PDB entry 1LTI | X-ray diffraction, 2.13 A resolution | chains F and C of the 7 polymer chains in the assembly

== Chain F ==
Molecule: Heat labile enterotoxin type I
Organism: Escherichia coli
Reference sequence: P32890 (ELBP_ECOLI); residues 1-103 here correspond to UniProt positions 22-124 (UniProt number = residue number + 21)
Chain sequence (103 residues; each row starts with the number of its first residue):
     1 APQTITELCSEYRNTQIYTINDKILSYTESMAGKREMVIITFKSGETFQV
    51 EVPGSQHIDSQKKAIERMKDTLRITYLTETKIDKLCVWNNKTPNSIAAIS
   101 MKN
Cystine bridges: C9-C86

== Chain C ==
Molecule: Heat labile enterotoxin type I
Organism: Escherichia coli
Reference sequence: P06717 (ELAP_ECOLI); residues 193-240 here correspond to UniProt positions 211-258 (UniProt number = residue number + 18)
Chain sequence (48 residues; each row starts with the number of its first residue):
   193 TITGDTCNEETQNLSTIYLREYQSKVKRQIFSDYQSEVDIYNRIRDEL
Not modelled in the structure: 193-195, 237-240

== How chain F and chain C interact ==
Pairs across the interface (15):
  K62(F) - Y233(C)
  K63(F) - D231(C)  salt bridge
  E66(F) - I232(C)
  E66(F) - Y233(C)
  D70(F) - E229(C)
  R73(F) - Q227(C)
  R73(F) - E229(C)  salt bridge
  I74(F) - S224(C)
  Y76(F) - R220(C)  hydrogen bond (backbone-side chain)
  L77(F) - R220(C)  hydrogen bond (backbone-side chain)
  T78(F) - R220(C)
  T78(F) - Q221(C)  hydrogen bond (backbone-side chain)
  T78(F) - S224(C)
  E79(F) - K217(C)  salt bridge
  E79(F) - R220(C)
Also at the interface, not in a pair above, chain C (10 interface residues in all): V230

== In short ==
The chain F/chain C interface involves 10 residues from each chain, with 3 hydrogen bonds and 3 salt bridges.
Polar contacts include K63(F)-D231(C), R73(F)-E229(C) and E79(F)-K217(C).
Here chain F is Heat labile enterotoxin type I and chain C is Heat labile enterotoxin type I, both from
Escherichia coli. Entry 1LTI (Heat-labile enterotoxin (lt-I) complex with T-antigen) was determined by X-ray
diffraction.
